5XHC - chains B and E of the 6 polymer chains in the assembly; structure by X-ray diffraction, 2.75 A resolution.

[Chain B]
Protein: Tubulin beta chain
Organism: Sus barbatus
UniProt: A0A0R4I995 (A0A0R4I995_SUSBA); numbering as in UniProt (aligned over 1-445)
Amino-acid sequence (445 residues; row label = number of the first residue in the row):
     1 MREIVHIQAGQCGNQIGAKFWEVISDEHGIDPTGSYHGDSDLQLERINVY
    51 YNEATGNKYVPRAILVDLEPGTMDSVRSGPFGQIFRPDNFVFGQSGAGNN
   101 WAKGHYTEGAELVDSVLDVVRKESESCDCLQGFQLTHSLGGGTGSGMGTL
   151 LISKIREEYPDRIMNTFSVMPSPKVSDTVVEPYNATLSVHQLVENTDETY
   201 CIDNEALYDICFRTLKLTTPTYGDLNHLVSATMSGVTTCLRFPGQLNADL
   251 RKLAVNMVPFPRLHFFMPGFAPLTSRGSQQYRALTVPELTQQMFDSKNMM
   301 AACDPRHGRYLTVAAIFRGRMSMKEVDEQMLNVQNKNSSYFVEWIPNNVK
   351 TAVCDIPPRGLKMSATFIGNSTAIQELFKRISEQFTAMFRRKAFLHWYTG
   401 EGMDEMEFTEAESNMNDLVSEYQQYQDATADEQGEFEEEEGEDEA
Not modelled in the structure: 276-279, 429-445

[Chain E]
Protein: Stathmin-4
Organism: Rattus norvegicus
UniProt: P63043 (STMN4_RAT); residues -38 to 145 here correspond to UniProt positions 6-189 (UniProt number = residue number + 44)
Amino-acid sequence (184 residues; each row starts with the number of its first residue; numbers below 1 keep their minus sign (Tyr-38 is residue -38)):
   -38 YKEKMKELPLVSLFCSCFLSDPLNKSSYKYEADTVDLNWCVISDMEVIEL
    12 NKCTSGQSFEVILKPPSFDGVPEFNASLPRRRDPSLEEIQKKLEAAEERR
    62 KYQEAELLKHLAEKREHEREVIQKAIEENNNFIKMAKEKLAQKMESNKEN
   112 REAHLAAMLERLQEKDKHAEEVRKNKELKEEASR
Not modelled in the structure: -38 to 5, 28-43, 142-145
Swiss-Prot annotation at these positions:
  - modified residue: Ser46 (Phosphoserine)
  - lipidation (S-palmitoyl cysteine): Cys-24, Cys-22

[Chain B / chain E interface]
Pairs across the interface - 25 pairs, chain B then chain E:
  Tyr106(B) with His78(E), hydrogen bond; Glu79(E); Val82(E), hydrophobic; Ile83(E)
  Leu150(B) with Glu79(E)
  Ser153(B) with Leu72(E); Arg76(E), hydrogen bond
  Lys154(B) with Arg76(E); Glu79(E), salt bridge
  Arg156(B) with Leu68(E)
  Glu157(B) with Leu69(E); Leu72(E); Arg76(E), salt bridge
  Pro160(B) with Glu65(E)
  Gln191(B) with Lys75(E)
  Glu194(B) with His71(E), salt bridge; Lys75(E)
  Thr399(B) with Glu89(E)
  Glu401(B) with Val82(E); Ala86(E)
  Gly402(B) with Val82(E); Lys85(E); Ala86(E)
  Asp404(B) with Lys85(E), salt bridge
  Glu407(B) with His78(E), salt bridge
Interface residues without a listed pair, chain B (20 interface residues in all): His105, Thr107, His190, Asn195, Gly400, Met403

[In short]
Chain B and chain E form an interface of 20 and 14 residues respectively, with 2 hydrogen bonds and 5 salt
bridges. Polar pairs include Lys154(B)-Glu79(E), Glu157(B)-Arg76(E) and Glu194(B)-His71(E).
Here chain B is Tubulin beta chain (Sus barbatus) and chain E is Stathmin-4 (Rattus norvegicus). Entry 5XHC
(Crystal structure of T2R-TTL-PO10 complex) was determined by X-ray diffraction.
